Entry 3O7R (X-ray diffraction, 1.90 A resolution); this record covers chain A.

== Chain A ==
Protein: Ferritin light chain
Source organism: Equus caballus
UniProt: P02791 (FRIL_HORSE); residues 1-174 here correspond to UniProt positions 2-175 (UniProt number = residue number + 1)
Chain sequence (174 residues; numbered 1 to 174; the number before each row is that of its first residue):
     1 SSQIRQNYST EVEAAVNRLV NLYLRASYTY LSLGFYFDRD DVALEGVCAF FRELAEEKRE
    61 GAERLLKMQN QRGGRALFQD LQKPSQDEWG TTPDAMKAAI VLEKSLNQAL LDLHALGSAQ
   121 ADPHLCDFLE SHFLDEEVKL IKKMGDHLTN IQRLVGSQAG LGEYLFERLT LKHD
Unresolved in the structure: 174
Differences from the reference sequence: engineered mutation Ala-49 (His50 in P02791), Pro-93 (Leu94 in P02791)
Metal / ion sites: Cd2+ site 1: Asp-38, Glu-45; Cd2+ site 2 near Glu-60 (its only coordinating residue here); Cd2+ site 3 near Asp-80 (its only coordinating residue here); ruthenium ion: His-114, Glu-130
UniProt features mapped onto this chain:
  - region: Glu-53 to Glu-60 (Catalytic site for iron oxidation)
  - binding site (Fe cation): Glu-53, Glu-56, Glu-57, Glu-60, Glu-63
  - modified residue: Ser-1 (N-acetylserine)

== Summary ==
Asp-38 and Glu-45 coordinate Cd2+ site 1. His-114 and Glu-130 coordinate a ruthenium ion ion. Curated
annotation (UniProt) lists 5 Fe cation-binding residues.
Chain A is Ferritin light chain (Equus caballus); the structure, Crystal structure of Ru(p-cymene)/apo-H49AFr,
was determined by X-ray diffraction together with 3O7S from the same study.
